8XQX - chains D and P of the 22 polymer chains in the assembly; structure by electron microscopy, 2.80 A resolution.

== Chain D ==
Molecule: Ycf2
From: Chlamydomonas reinhardtii
UniProtKB: A0A218N8A7 (A0A218N8A7_CHLRE); numbering as in UniProt (aligned over 1-2971)
Amino-acid sequence (2971 residues; numbered 1 to 2971; the number before each row is that of its first residue):
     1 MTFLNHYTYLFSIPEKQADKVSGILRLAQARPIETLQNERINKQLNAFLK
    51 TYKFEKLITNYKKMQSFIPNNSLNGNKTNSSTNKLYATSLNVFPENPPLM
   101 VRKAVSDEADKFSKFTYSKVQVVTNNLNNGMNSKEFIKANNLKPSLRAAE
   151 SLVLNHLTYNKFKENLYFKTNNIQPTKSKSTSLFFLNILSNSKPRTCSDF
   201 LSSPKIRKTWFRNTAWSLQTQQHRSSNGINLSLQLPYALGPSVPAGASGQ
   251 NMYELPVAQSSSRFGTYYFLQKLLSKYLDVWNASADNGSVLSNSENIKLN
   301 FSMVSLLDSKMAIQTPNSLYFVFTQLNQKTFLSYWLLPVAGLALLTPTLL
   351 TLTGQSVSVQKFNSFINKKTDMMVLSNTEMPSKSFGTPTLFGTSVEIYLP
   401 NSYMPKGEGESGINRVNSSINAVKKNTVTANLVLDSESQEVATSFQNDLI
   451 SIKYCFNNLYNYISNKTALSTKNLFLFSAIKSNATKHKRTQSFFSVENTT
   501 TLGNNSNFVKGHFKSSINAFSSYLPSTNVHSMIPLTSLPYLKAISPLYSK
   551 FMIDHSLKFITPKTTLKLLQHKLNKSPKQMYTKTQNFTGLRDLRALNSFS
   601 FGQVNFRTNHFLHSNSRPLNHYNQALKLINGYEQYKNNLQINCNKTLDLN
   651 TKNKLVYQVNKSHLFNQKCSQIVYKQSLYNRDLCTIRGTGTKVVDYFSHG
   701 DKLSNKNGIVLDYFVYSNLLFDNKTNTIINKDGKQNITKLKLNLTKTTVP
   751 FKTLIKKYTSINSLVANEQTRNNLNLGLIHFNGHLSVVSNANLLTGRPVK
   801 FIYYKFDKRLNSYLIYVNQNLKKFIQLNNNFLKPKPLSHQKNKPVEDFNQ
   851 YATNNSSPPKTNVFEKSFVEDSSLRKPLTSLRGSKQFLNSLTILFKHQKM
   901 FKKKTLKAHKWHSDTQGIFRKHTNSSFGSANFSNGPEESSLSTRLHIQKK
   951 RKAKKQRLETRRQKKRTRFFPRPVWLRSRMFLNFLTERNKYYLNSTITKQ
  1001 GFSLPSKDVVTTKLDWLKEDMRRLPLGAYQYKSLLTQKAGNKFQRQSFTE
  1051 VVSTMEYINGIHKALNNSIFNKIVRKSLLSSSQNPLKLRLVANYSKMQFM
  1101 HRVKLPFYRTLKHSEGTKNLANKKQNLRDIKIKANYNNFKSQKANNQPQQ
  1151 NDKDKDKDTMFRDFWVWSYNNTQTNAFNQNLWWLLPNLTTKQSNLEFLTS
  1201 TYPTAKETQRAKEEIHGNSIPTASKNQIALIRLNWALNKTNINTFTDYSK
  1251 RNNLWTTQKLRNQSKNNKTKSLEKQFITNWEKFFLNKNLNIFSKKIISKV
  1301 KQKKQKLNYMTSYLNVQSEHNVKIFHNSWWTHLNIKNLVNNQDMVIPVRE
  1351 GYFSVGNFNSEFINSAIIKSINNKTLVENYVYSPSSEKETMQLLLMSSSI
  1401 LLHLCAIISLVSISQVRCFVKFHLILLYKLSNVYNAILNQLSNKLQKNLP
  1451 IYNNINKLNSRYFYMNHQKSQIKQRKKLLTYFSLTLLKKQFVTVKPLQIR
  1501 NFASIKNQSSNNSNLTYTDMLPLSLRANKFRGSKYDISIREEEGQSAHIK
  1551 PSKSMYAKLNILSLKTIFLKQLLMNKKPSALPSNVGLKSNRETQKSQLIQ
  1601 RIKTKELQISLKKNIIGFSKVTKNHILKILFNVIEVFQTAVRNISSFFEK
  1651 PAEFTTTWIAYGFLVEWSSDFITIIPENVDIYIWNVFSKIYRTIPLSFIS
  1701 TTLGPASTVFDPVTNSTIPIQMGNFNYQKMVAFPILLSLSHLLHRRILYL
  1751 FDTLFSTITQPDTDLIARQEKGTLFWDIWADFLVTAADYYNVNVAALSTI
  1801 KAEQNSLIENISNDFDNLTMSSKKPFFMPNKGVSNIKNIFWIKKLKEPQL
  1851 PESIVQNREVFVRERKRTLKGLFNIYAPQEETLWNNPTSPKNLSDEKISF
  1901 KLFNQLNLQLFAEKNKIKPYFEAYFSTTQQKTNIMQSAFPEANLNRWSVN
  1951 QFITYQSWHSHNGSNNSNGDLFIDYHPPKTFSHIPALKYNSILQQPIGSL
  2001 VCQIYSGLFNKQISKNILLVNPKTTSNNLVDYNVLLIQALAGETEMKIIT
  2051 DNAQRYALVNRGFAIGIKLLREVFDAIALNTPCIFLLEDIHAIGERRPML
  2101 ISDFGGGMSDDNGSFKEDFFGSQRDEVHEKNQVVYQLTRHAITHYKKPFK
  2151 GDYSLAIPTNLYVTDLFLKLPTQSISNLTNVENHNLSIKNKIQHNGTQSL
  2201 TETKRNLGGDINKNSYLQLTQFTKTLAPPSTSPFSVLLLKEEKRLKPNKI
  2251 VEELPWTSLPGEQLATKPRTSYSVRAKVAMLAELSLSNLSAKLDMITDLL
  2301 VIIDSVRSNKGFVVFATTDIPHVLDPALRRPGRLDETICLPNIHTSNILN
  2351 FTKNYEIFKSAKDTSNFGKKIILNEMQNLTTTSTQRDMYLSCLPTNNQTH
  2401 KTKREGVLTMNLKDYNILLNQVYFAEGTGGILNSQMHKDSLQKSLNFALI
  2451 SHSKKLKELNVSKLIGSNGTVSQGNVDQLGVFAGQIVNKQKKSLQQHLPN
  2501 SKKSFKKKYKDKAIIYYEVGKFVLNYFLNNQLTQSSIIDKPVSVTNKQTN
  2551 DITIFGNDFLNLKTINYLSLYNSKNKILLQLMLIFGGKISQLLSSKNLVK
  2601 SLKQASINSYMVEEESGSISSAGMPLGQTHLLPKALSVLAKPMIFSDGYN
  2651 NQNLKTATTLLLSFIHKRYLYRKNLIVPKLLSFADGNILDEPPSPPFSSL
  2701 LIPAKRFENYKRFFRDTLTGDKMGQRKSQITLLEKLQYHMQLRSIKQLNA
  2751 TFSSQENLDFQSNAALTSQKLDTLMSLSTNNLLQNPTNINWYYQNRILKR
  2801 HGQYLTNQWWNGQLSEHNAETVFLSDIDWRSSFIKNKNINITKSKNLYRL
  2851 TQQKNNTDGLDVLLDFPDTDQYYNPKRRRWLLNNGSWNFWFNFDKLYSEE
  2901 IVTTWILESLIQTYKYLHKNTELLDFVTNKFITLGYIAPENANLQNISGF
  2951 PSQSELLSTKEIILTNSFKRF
Not modelled in the structure: 1-34, 68-263, 281-317, 357-446, 479-537, 578-612, 639-734, 758-781, 797-807, 829-877, 923-936, 995-1124, 1140-1158, 1187-1218, 1268-1289, 1344-1359, 1376-1384, 1450-1661, 1705-1727, 1792-1802, 1819-1914, 1927-1943, 1962-1970, 2099-2111, 2195-2211, 2222-2230, 2381-2402, 2426-2442, 2463-2501, 2535-2550, 2608-2622, 2755-2762, 2833-2859, 2945-2952

== Chain P ==
Molecule: Ctap7
From: Chlamydomonas reinhardtii
UniProtKB: A0A2K3DHV6 (A0A2K3DHV6_CHLRE); residues 1-691 here = UniProt positions 1-691
Amino-acid sequence (691 residues; numbered 1 to 691; the number before each row is that of its first residue):
     1 MATTSAPTSEPWTFDLVGQLRQKFGLGPENWDRFKGQAAEVPGADVPPSG
    51 AHVTLKDLSRPAESLPARADEAAVQAALADDGGWVGTPDPSKYAAGTTQL
   101 SARELQEEVAKGNVMTWKDFKQQVSGLQGPEREALLALVAQRVAAERMFF
   151 TLEDGSKVSLWDLQQYVDNNPELAALAASVRRIAVADPEDPAGRPLPGGG
   201 ASGLDRSRGLTGAAHMSGQEAEELELDWGQVGRGALWRRRPTRWLLGGLD
   251 GVKDWELEAYAHEPLANQLLGAKYGGRDPRAVVADPAYAADVLRAGPLLG
   301 MTFVLRAARDLPLQEVASSWRGLLGNYLQRQAPLSLPKAVRPAHLDPTDL
   351 NGVAWPALLSRPAAAAHAAAEAEAAGAVPDDEMGVAWRVQSGKEAAASVA
   401 AAQQLLQSLPDALCPGPSPAAWPLTGTKLVDEGGRNWRRGGSVWVTLQPE
   451 GGVLVQAQTGGVVGEQESYLLTHVQGQEALAGAVMSAFMGPQPLDPELAA
   501 AARSVLLVPANGFTAANKERDPNHPLYPSFTGVRPGRAPRDVAAYTLAGG
   551 RTPLLAAGGPGEAKLASELRTVMEAALAAAARAEAEALADAATSPSSTSS
   601 RAAPAAALAEAEAAEARRARGRAAAAAVMAEGLRRLGPDAVAMLERTAAE
   651 AEAPQGGGAVVVAGAGSASGEKGVGLTSSDIFSLARTLEQE
Not modelled in the structure: 1-56, 661-676, 690-691

== Chain D / chain P interface ==
Pairs across the interface (203):
  Asp448(D) with Arg233(P), salt bridge
  Ser451(D) with Leu526(P)
  Ile452(D) with Ala501(P); Ser504(P); Val505(P)
  Cys455(D) with Val508(P), hydrophobic; Pro525(P)
  Phe456(D) with Ser504(P); Leu507(P), hydrophobic
  Asn458(D) with Pro525(P)
  Leu459(D) with Val508(P), hydrophobic; Asn511(P)
  Tyr460(D) with Asp278(P); Arg280(P)
  Tyr462(D) with Asn523(P)
  Ile463(D) with Gly276(P); Arg277(P)
  Lys466(D) with Glu650(P); Glu652(P), hydrogen bond (side chain-backbone); Pro654(P)
  Leu469(D) with Glu650(P)
  Ser470(D) with Glu650(P), hydrogen bond; Ala651(P)
  Asn473(D) with Thr647(P)
  Leu474(D) with Thr677(P); Ser678(P)
  Phe477(D) with Ala566(P); Leu569(P), hydrophobic; Arg570(P), hydrogen bond (backbone-side chain); Leu644(P), hydrophobic; Thr647(P)
  Leu538(D) with Arg233(P), hydrogen bond (backbone-side chain); Tyr527(P)
  Pro539(D) with Gln230(P); Arg233(P); Tyr527(P)
  Tyr540(D) with Gln230(P); Val231(P); Ala516(P); Leu526(P), hydrophobic; Tyr527(P)
  Leu541(D) with Gln230(P); Ala516(P), hydrophobic
  Lys542(D) with Gly229(P); Gln230(P); Glu258(P), salt bridge; Tyr260(P)
  Ala543(D) with Leu226(P); Trp228(P)
  Ile544(D) with Leu226(P); Asp227(P); Trp228(P), hydrogen bond (backbone-backbone); Tyr260(P), hydrophobic; Thr302(P); Trp444(P), hydrophobic
  Ser545(D) with Glu225(P); Leu226(P); Trp228(P)
  Pro546(D) with Trp228(P); Thr302(P); Trp444(P), hydrophobic; Thr446(P); Gln456(P)
  Leu547(D) with Trp228(P); Leu454(P), hydrophobic
  Ser549(D) with Glu225(P); Asp227(P), hydrogen bond; His262(P)
  Lys550(D) with Val353(P); Trp355(P)
  Phe551(D) with Val353(P), hydrophobic
  Met552(D) with Gly300(P); Gln448(P)
  Ile553(D) with His262(P); Trp355(P), hydrophobic
  Asp554(D) with Val353(P); Ala354(P), hydrogen bond (side chain-backbone); Trp355(P), hydrogen bond (side chain-backbone); Leu358(P)
  His555(D) with Gln448(P), hydrogen bond; Pro449(P); Glu450(P), salt bridge
  Ser556(D) with Leu265(P); Leu298(P)
  Leu557(D) with Arg341(P), hydrogen bond (backbone-side chain); Leu359(P), hydrophobic
  Lys558(D) with Ala339(P); Val340(P), hydrogen bond (backbone-backbone); Arg341(P); Pro342(P); Ala343(P); Glu450(P), salt bridge
  Phe559(D) with Pro337(P), hydrophobic; Lys338(P); Ala339(P); Pro449(P), hydrophobic; Glu450(P)
  Ile560(D) with Leu269(P), hydrophobic; Leu298(P), hydrophobic; Arg341(P), hydrogen bond (backbone-side chain); Gly384(P)
  Thr561(D) with Ala369(P); Glu373(P); Met383(P); Gly384(P), hydrogen bond (backbone-backbone)
  Lys563(D) with Ala366(P); Glu382(P), salt bridge
  Thr564(D) with Gln268(P)
  Thr565(D) with Leu359(P); Gly657(P)
  Leu566(D) with Asn267(P); Gln268(P); Gln655(P); Gly656(P); Gly657(P)
  Lys567(D) with Asn267(P); Gly512(P); Pro654(P)
  Leu568(D) with Glu263(P); Pro264(P), hydrophobic; Asn267(P); Gly512(P)
  Leu569(D) with Pro264(P); Gln268(P); Trp355(P), hydrophobic
  Lys572(D) with Glu225(P), salt bridge; Asp227(P), salt bridge
  Leu573(D) with Trp355(P), hydrophobic; Pro356(P), hydrophobic; Leu359(P), hydrophobic
  Lys575(D) with Glu223(P), salt bridge
  Arg617(D) with Ile183(P), hydrogen bond (side chain-backbone); Val185(P)
  Pro618(D) with Asp57(P); Leu173(P), hydrophobic
  Leu619(D) with Leu173(P); Leu176(P); Ala177(P)
  His621(D) with Asp57(P); Leu58(P); Tyr166(P)
  Tyr622(D) with Tyr166(P); Val167(P)
  Ala625(D) with Leu163(P), hydrophobic; Tyr166(P), hydrophobic; Val167(P), hydrophobic
  Leu628(D) with Phe150(P)
  Ile629(D) with Leu163(P), hydrophobic; Val167(P), hydrophobic
  Tyr632(D) with Phe150(P), hydrophobic
  Tyr635(D) with Gln448(P)
  Asn637(D) with His473(P), hydrogen bond
  Asn638(D) with Gln448(P); His473(P), hydrogen bond; Gln475(P)
  Ile737(D) with Leu470(P); Leu471(P), hydrophobic
  Thr738(D) with Tyr469(P); Leu470(P), hydrogen bond (backbone-backbone)
  Lys739(D) with Glu467(P); Ser468(P); Tyr469(P)
  Leu740(D) with Gln456(P); Ser468(P), hydrogen bond (backbone-backbone); Tyr469(P); Leu470(P)
  Leu742(D) with Ser468(P)
  Asn743(D) with Gln458(P), hydrogen bond; Gln466(P), hydrogen bond; Ser468(P), hydrogen bond
  Leu744(D) with Trp444(P), hydrophobic; Gln458(P), hydrogen bond (backbone-side chain); Ser468(P), hydrogen bond (backbone-side chain)
  Thr745(D) with Leu226(P)
  Lys746(D) with Ala213(P); Ala214(P), hydrogen bond (backbone-backbone); Ser442(P); Trp444(P)
  Thr747(D) with Ala214(P); Met216(P); Ala221(P); Leu226(P)
  Thr748(D) with Ala213(P); Ala214(P), hydrogen bond (backbone-backbone); His215(P); Met216(P), hydrogen bond (backbone-backbone)
  Val749(D) with Gly218(P)
  Pro750(D) with His215(P); Ser217(P); Gly218(P)
  Thr753(D) with Arg520(P); Ser529(P), hydrogen bond (backbone-side chain); Phe530(P)
  Leu754(D) with Arg520(P), hydrogen bond (backbone-side chain); Ser529(P), hydrogen bond (backbone-side chain); Phe530(P)
  Ile755(D) with Arg520(P), hydrogen bond (backbone-side chain); Ser529(P), hydrogen bond (backbone-side chain); Phe530(P); Thr531(P)
  Lys756(D) with Gln219(P); Glu519(P); Arg520(P)
Interface residues without a listed pair, chain D (86 interface residues in all): Leu449, Ser478, Pro562, His613, Ser616, Leu626, Glu633, Gln735
Interface residues without a listed pair, chain P (133 interface residues in all): Thr151, Leu160, Gln164, Arg182, Pro188, Gly199, Gly271, Ala272, Pro279, Val283, Val304, Leu350, Asn351, Ala370, Pro423, Leu447, Ala500, Phe513, Ala515, Lys518, Ala649, Ile681

== Summary ==
The interface between chain D and chain P involves 86 residues on one side and 133 on the other; the contacts
include 31 hydrogen bonds and 8 salt bridges. Among the polar pairs are Asp448(D)-Arg233(P),
Lys542(D)-Glu258(P) and His555(D)-Glu450(P).
Chain D is Ycf2 and chain P is Ctap7, both from Chlamydomonas reinhardtii; the structure, Cryo-EM structure of
the Ycf2-FtsHi motor complex from Chlamydomonas reinhardtii in apo state, was determined by electron
microscopy together with 8XQW from the same study.
